Entry 2EXY (X-ray diffraction, 3.10 A resolution); this record covers chains B and E of the 6 polymer chains in the assembly.

== Chain B ==
Molecule: H(+)/Cl(-) exchange transporter clcA
Organism: Escherichia coli
Reference sequence: P37019 (CLCA_ECOLI); residue numbers follow UniProt; this construct covers 1-473
Amino-acid sequence (473 residues; each row starts with the number of its first residue):
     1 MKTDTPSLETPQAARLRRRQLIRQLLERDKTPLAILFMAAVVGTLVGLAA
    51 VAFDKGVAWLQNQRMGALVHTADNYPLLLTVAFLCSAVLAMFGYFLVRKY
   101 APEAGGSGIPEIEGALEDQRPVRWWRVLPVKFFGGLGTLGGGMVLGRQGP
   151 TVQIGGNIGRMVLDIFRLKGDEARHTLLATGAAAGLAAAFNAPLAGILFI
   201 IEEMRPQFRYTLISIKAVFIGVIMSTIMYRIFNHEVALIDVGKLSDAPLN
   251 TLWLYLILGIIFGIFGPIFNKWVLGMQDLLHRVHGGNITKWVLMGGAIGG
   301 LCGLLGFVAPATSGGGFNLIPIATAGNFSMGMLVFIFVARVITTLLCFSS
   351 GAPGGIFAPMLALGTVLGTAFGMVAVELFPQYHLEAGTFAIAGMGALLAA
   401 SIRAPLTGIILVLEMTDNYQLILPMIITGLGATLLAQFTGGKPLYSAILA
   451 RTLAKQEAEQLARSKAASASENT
Not modelled in the structure: 1-17, 459-473
Construct notes: engineered mutation Gln148 (Glu in P37019)
Curated features (UniProtKB/Swiss-Prot):
  - motif: Gly106 to Pro110 (Selectivity filter part_1), Gly146, Arg147, Gly149, Pro150 (Selectivity filter part_2), Gly355 to Pro359 (Selectivity filter part_3)
  - binding site (chloride): Ser107, Ile356, Phe357, Tyr445
  - site: Glu203 (Mediates proton transfer from the protein to the inner aqueous phase)
  - mutagenesis: Ser107 (S107A: Uncouples chloride transport from proton transport), Glu203 (E203A/G/Q/S/T: Abolishes proton transport, and reduces chloride transport; E203C/I/L/V: Abolishes proton and chloride transport; E203D/H: No effect on proton and chloride transport ...), Tyr445 (Y445A: Abolishes gating, permitting continuous rapid transit of chloride ions; when associated with A-148; Y445F/W: No effect; Y445L: Alters stoichiometry of proton/chloride exchange)

== Chain E ==
Molecule: Fab Fragment (Heavy Chain)
Organism: Mus musculus
Notes: antibody fragment or engineered binder
Amino-acid sequence (222 residues; each row starts with the number of its first residue):
     1 EVRLLESGGGLVQPGGSLKLSCAASGFDYSRYWMSWVRQAPGKGLKWIGE
    51 INPVSSTINYTPSLKDKFIISRDNAKDTLYLQISKVRSEDTALYYCARLY
   101 YGYGYWYFDVWGAGTTVTVSSAKTTPPSVYPLAPGSAAAAASMVTLGCLV
   151 KGYFPEPVTVTWNSGSLAAGVHTFPAVLQAALYTLSSSVTVPSSSWPSET
   201 VTCNVAHPASSTKVDKKIVPRA
Not modelled in the structure: 1
Cystine bridges: Cys22-Cys96, Cys148-Cys203

== How chain B and chain E interact ==
Contacting residue pairs - 13 pairs, chain B then chain E:
  Lys243(B) - Arg31(E)
  Pro248(B) - Tyr101(E)  hydrophobic
  Pro248(B) - Tyr103(E)
  Pro248(B) - Gly104(E)
  Leu249(B) - Tyr103(E)  hydrogen bond (backbone-backbone)
  Asn250(B) - Tyr103(E)  hydrogen bond (backbone-backbone)
  Asn250(B) - Gly104(E)  hydrogen bond (side chain-backbone)
  Asn250(B) - Tyr105(E)
  Gln381(B) - Trp106(E)
  Tyr382(B) - Trp106(E)
  His383(B) - Trp33(E)
  His383(B) - Glu50(E)  salt bridge
  His383(B) - Trp106(E)  hydrogen bond
Interface residues without a listed pair, chain B (9 interface residues in all): Asp246, Pro380

== Summary ==
9 residues of chain B face 8 of chain E across their interface, with 4 hydrogen bonds and 1 salt bridge. Among
the polar pairs are His383(B)-Glu50(E), Asn250(B)-Gly104(E) and His383(B)-Trp106(E). Curated annotation
(UniProt) lists 4 chloride-binding residues and 3 mutagenesis sites on chain B.
Chain B is H(+)/Cl(-) exchange transporter clcA (Escherichia coli) and chain E is Fab Fragment (Heavy Chain)
(Mus musculus); the structure, Crystal structure of the E148Q Mutant of EcClC, Fab complexed in absence of
bound ions, was determined by X-ray diffraction (same publication as 2EXW and 2EZ0).
